5JXM - chain A; structure by X-ray diffraction, 1.15 A resolution.

[Chain A]
Name: PriB
Source organism: Streptomyces sp. RM-5-8
Sequence (405 residues; numbered 1 to 405; the number before each row is that of its first residue):
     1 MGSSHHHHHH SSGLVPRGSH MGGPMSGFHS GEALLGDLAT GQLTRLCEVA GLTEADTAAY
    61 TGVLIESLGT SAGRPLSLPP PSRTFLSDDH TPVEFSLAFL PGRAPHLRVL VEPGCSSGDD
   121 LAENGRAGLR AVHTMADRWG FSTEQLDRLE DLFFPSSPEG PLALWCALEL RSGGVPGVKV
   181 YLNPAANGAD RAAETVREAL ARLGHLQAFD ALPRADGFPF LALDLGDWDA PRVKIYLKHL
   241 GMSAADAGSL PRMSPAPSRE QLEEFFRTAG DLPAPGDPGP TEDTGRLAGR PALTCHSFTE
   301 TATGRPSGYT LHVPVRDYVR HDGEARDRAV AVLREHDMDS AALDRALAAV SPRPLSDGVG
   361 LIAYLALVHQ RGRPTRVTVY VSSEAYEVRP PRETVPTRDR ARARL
Unresolved in the structure: 1-31, 275-282, 396-405
Reported in the primary citation:
  - catalytic residues: His-312 (proposed by the authors, not directly observed)

[In short]
The paper reports the catalytic residue His-312.
Chain A is PriB (Streptomyces sp. RM-5-8); the structure, Crystal Structure of Prenyltransferase PriB Apo
Form, was determined by X-ray diffraction together with 5K9M and 5INJ from the same study.
